9OJZ - chains G and L of the 12 polymer chains in the assembly; structure by electron microscopy, 3.39 A resolution.

== Chain G ==
Name: Syntaxin-1A
Source organism: Rattus norvegicus
UniProtKB: P32851 (STX1A_RAT); residue numbers follow UniProt; this construct covers 1-267
Amino-acid sequence (267 residues; row label = number of the first residue in the row):
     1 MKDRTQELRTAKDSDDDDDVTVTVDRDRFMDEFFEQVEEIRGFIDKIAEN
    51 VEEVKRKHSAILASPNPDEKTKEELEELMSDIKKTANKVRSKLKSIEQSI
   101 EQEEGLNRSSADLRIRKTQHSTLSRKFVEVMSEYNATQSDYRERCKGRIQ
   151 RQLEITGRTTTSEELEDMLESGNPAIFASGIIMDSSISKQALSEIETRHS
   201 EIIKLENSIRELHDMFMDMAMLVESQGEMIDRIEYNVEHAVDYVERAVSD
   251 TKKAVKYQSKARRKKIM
Not modelled in the structure: 1-196, 260-267
Swiss-Prot annotation at these positions:
  - site: Lys253, Ala254 (Microbial infection: Cleavage)
  - modified residue (Phosphoserine): Ser14, Ser64, Ser95, Ser188
  - cross-link (Glycyl lysine isopeptide (Lys-Gly)): Lys252 (interchain with G-Cter in SUMO), Lys253 (interchain with G-Cter in SUMO), Lys256 (interchain with G-Cter in SUMO)

== Chain L ==
Name: Alpha-soluble NSF attachment protein
Source organism: Rattus norvegicus
UniProtKB: P54921 (SNAA_RAT); residue numbers follow UniProt; this construct covers 1-295
Amino-acid sequence (296 residues; each row starts with the number of its first residue; numbering starts at 0):
     0 GMDTSGKQAEAMALLAEAERKVKNSQSFFSGLFGGSSKIEEACEIYARAA
    50 NMFKMAKNWSAAGNAFCQAAQLHLQLQSKHDAATCFVDAGNAFKKADPQE
   100 AINCLMRAIEIYTDMGRFTIAAKHHISIAEIYETELVDVEKAIAHYEQSA
   150 DYYKGEESNSSANKCLLKVAGYAAQLEQYQKAIDIYEQVGTSAMDSPLLK
   200 YSAKDYFFKAALCHFCIDMLNAKLAVQKYEELFPAFSDSRECKLMKKLLE
   250 AHEEQNVDSYTESVKEYDSISRLDQWLTTMLLRIKKTIQGDEEDLR
Not modelled in the structure: 24-35, 287-295
Sequence notes: expression tag (0)

== Interface between chain G and chain L ==
Pairs across the interface (6):
  Ile203(G) - Ile269(L)  hydrophobic
  Glu206(G) - Ile269(L)
  Met217(G) - Tyr200(L)  hydrophobic
  Met221(G) - Leu198(L)  hydrophobic
  Glu224(G) - Leu197(L)
  Arg232(G) - Thr118(L)
Other interface residues (no listed pair), chain G (9 interface residues in all): Asn207, Arg210, Ser225
Other interface residues (no listed pair), chain L (8 interface residues in all): Ser159, Ser201, Lys203

== In short ==
9 residues of chain G face 8 of chain L across their interface.
Chain G is Syntaxin-1A and chain L is Alpha-soluble NSF attachment protein, both from Rattus norvegicus; the
structure, 21bin20S complex (NSF-alphaSNAP-2:1 syntaxin-1a:SNAP-25), non-hydrolyzing, class 5, was determined
by electron microscopy, deposited together with 9OJR, 9OJU, 9OK3, 9OK5, 9OKC, 9OLJ and 17 further entries.
